PDB entry 2BXV | X-ray diffraction, 2.15 A resolution | chain A

== Chain A ==
Molecule: Dihydroorotate dehydrogenase
Source organism: Homo sapiens
Notes: EC 1.3.3.1
UniProtKB: Q02127 (PYRD_HUMAN); residues 30-396 here correspond to UniProt positions 29-395 (UniProt number = residue number - 1)
Chain sequence (367 residues; numbered 30 to 396; the number before each row is that of its first residue):
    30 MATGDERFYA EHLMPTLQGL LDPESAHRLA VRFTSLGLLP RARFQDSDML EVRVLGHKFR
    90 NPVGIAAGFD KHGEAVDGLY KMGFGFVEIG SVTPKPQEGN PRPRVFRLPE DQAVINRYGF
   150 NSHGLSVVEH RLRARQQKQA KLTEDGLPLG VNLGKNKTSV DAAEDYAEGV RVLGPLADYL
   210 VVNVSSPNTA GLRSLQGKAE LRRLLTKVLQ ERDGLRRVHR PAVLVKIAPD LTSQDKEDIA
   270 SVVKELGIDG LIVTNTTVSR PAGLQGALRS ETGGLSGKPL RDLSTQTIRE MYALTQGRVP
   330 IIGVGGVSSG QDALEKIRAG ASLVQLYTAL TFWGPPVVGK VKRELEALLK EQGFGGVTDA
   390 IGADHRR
Disordered / not traced: 70-72, 222-225
Small-molecule neighbours:
  - 3FT (2-({[3-fluoro-3'-(trifluoromethoxy)biphenyl-4-yl]amino}carbonyl)cyclopent-1-ene-1-carboxylic acid): Met30, Tyr38, Leu42, Met43, Leu46, Gln47, Pro52, Ala55, His56, Ala59, Phe62, Thr63, Leu67, Leu68, Phe98, Met111, Val134, Arg136, Val143, Tyr356, Leu359, Thr360, Pro364
  - FMN (flavin mononucleotide): Ala95, Ala96, Gly97, Lys100, Gly119, Ser120, Val134, Val143, Asn145, Tyr147, Phe149, Asn181, Asn212, Lys255, Thr283, Asn284, Thr285, Ser305, Gly306, Leu309, Val333, Gly334, Gly335, Val336, Gln354, Leu355, Tyr356, Thr357
  - orotic acid (ORO): Lys100, Asn145, Arg146, Tyr147, Gly148, Phe149, Asn212, Ser215, Pro216, Asn217, Asn284, Thr285
Swiss-Prot annotation at these positions:
  - active site: Ser215 (Nucleophile)
  - binding site (FMN): Ala96 to Lys100, Ser120, Asn181, Asn212, Lys255, Thr283, Gly306, Gly335, Tyr356, Thr357
  - binding site (substrate): Lys100, Asn145 to Phe149, Asn212 to Asn217, Asn284, Thr285

== Overview ==
Bound to chain A: flavin mononucleotide, orotic acid and compound 3FT. Curated annotation (UniProt) lists
active-site residue Ser215, 14 FMN-binding residues and 14 substrate-binding residues.
Chain A is Dihydroorotate dehydrogenase (Homo sapiens); the structure, Dual binding mode of a novel series of
DHODH inhibitors, was determined by X-ray diffraction together with 2FPT, 2FPV, 2FPY and 2FQI from the same
study.
